2VQE - chains A and T of the 23 polymer chains in the assembly; structure by X-ray diffraction, 2.50 A resolution.

Chain A:
Molecule: 16S RRNA
From: Thermus thermophilus
Sequence (1522 nucleotides; numbered 0 to 1544 plus 19 insertion-coded residues; 42 numbers in that range are skipped by the numbering (no residue carries them; nothing is unmodelled there); the number before each row is that of its first residue; a row labelled like 190A-190L holds insertion residues (190A, then the next letters in order); numbering starts at 0):
     0 UUUGUUGGAGAGUUUGAUCCUGGCUCAGGGUGAACGCUGGCGGCGUGCCU
    50 AAGACAUGCAAGUCGUGCGGG
    73 CCGCGGGGUUUU
    88 ACUCCG
    95 UGGUC
   101 AGCGGCGGACGGGUGAGUAACGCGUGGGU
  129A G
   130 ACCUACCCGGAAGAGGGGGACAACCCGGGGAAACUCGGGCUAAUCCCCCA
   180 UGUGGACCCGC
190A-190L CCCUUGGGGUGU
   191 GUCCAAAGGGCUUU
   216 GCCCGCUUCCGGAUGGGCCCGCGUCCCAUCAGCUAGUUGGUGGGGUAAUG
   266 GCCCACCAAGGCGACGACGGGUAGCCGGUCUGAGAGGAUGGCCGGCCACA
   316 GGGGCACUGAGACACGGGCCCCACUCCUACGGGAGGCAGCAGUUAGGAAU
   366 CUUCCGCAAUGGGCGCAAGCCUGACGGAGCGACGCCGCUUGGAGGAAGAA
   416 GCCCUUCGGGGUGUAAACUCCUGAA
   442 CCCGGGACGAAACCCCCGACGA
   474 GGGGACUGACGGUACCGGG
   494 GUAAUAGCGCCGGCCAACUCCGUGCCAGCAGCCGCGGUAAUACGGAGGGC
   544 GCGAGCGUUACCCGGAUUCACUGGGCGUAAAGGGCGUGUAGGCGGCCUGG
   594 GGCGUCCCAUGUGAAAGACCACGGCUCAACCGUGGGGGAGCGUGGGAUAC
   644 GCUCAGGCUAGACGGUGGGAGAGGGUGGUGGAAUUCCCGGAGUAGCGGUG
   694 AAAUGCGCAGAUACCGGGAGGAACGCCGAUGGCGAAGGCAGCCACCUGGU
   744 CCACCCGUGACGCUGAGGCGCGAAAGCGUGGGGAGCAAACCGGAUUAGAU
   794 ACCCGGGUAGUCCACGCCCUAAACGAUGCGCGCUAGGUCUCUGGGUCU
   848 CCUGGGGGCCGAAGCUAACGCGUUAAGCGCGCCGCCUGGGGAGUACGGCC
   898 GCAAGGCUGAAACUCAAAGGAAUUGACGGGGGCCCGCACAAGCGGUGGAG
   948 CAUGUGGUUUAAUUCGAAGCAACGCGAAGAACCUUACCAGGCCUUGACAU
   998 GCUAGG
 1003A G
  1004 AACCCGGGUGAAAGCCUGGGGUGCCCC
1030A-1030D GCGA
  1031 GGGGAGCCCUAGCACAGGUGCUGCAUGGCCGUCGUCAGCUCGUGCCGUGA
  1081 GGUGUUGGGUUAAGUCCCGCAACGAGCGCAACCCCCGCCGUUAGUUGCCA
  1131 GCGGUUCGGCCGGGCACUCUAACGGGACUGCCCGCGAAA
  1171 GCGGGAGGAAGGAGGGGACGACGUCUGGUCAGCAUGGCCCUUACGGCCUG
  1221 GGCGACACACGUGCUACAAUGCCCACUACAAAGCGAUGCCACCCGGCAAC
  1271 GGGGAGCUAAUCGCAAAAAGGUGGGCCCAGUUCGGAUUGGGGUCUGCAAC
  1321 CCGACCCCAUGAAGCCGGAAUCGCUAGUAAUCGCGGAUCAG
 1361A C
  1362 CAUGCCGCGGUGAAUACGUUCCCGGGCCUUGUACACACCGCCCGUCACGC
  1412 CAUGGGAGCGGGCUCUACCCGAAGUCGCCGGG
  1446 AGCCUACGGG
  1459 CAGGCGCCGAGGGUAGGGCCCGUGACUGGGGCGAAGUCGUAACAAGGUAG
  1509 CUGUACCGGAAGGUGCGGCUGGAUCACCUCCUUUCU
Disordered / not traced: 0-4, 1535-1538
Ion coordination: Mg2+ site 1: U12, G21, G22; K+ site 1 near U14 (its only coordinating residue here); Mg2+ site 2 near G21 (its only coordinating residue here); Mg2+ site 3 near C48 (its only coordinating residue here); Mg2+ site 4: C48, G115; Mg2+ site 5 near A53 (its only coordinating residue here); Mg2+ site 6: C58, U387, G388; Mg2+ site 7: G61, U62, G105; Mg2+ site 8: G107, G326; Mg2+ site 9: A109, G331; Mg2+ site 10: G115, A116, G117, G289; Mg2+ site 11: A116, G117, G289; 49 more K+ sites not listed; 114 more Mg2+ sites not listed
Ligand contacts: paromomycin (PAR): G1405, U1406, C1407, A1408, C1409, G1489, C1490, G1491, A1492, A1493, G1494, U1495, C1496

Chain T:
Name: 30S ribosomal protein S20
From: Thermus thermophilus
UniProtKB: P62661 (RS20_THET2); residues 1-106 here = UniProt positions 1-106
Amino-acid sequence (106 residues; row label = number of the first residue in the row):
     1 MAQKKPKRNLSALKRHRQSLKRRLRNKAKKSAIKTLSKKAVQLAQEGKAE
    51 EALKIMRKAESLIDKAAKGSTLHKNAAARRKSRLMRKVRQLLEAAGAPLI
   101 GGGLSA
Disordered / not traced: 1-7

Chain A / chain T interface:
Contacting residue pairs (99; chain A residue first):
  G61(A) / Leu-10(T)  phosphate contact
  G102(A) / Arg-17(T)  salt bridge to the phosphate
  C103(A) / Lys-14(T)  phosphate contact
  C103(A) / Arg-17(T)  salt bridge to the phosphate
  G104(A) / Lys-14(T)  hydrogen bond to the base
  G104(A) / Gln-18(T)  hydrogen bond to the phosphate
  G104(A) / Lys-21(T)  salt bridge to the phosphate
  G105(A) / Gln-18(T)  phosphate contact
  G105(A) / Arg-22(T)  salt bridge to the phosphate
  C106(A) / Arg-15(T)  base contact
  G107(A) / Arg-15(T)  hydrogen bond to the base
  G108(A) / Arg-15(T)  base contact
  C131(A) / Asn-75(T)  phosphate contact
  C132(A) / Lys-74(T)  phosphate contact
  C132(A) / Asn-75(T)  hydrogen bond to the phosphate
  U133(A) / Lys-74(T)  phosphate contact
  C175(A) / Arg-25(T)  sugar contact
  C176(A) / Lys-29(T)  salt bridge to the phosphate
  C177(A) / Lys-65(T)  salt bridge to the phosphate
  C178(A) / Lys-65(T)  salt bridge to the phosphate
  A185(A) / Glu-60(T)  base contact
  A185(A) / Ala-78(T)  phosphate contact
  A185(A) / Lys-81(T)  hydrogen bond to the base
  C186(A) / Ala-78(T)  sugar contact
  C186(A) / Lys-81(T)  sugar contact
  C186(A) / Ser-82(T)  hydrogen bond to the phosphate
  C186(A) / Met-85(T)  hydrogen bond to the sugar
  C187(A) / Ser-82(T)  hydrogen bond to the phosphate
  C187(A) / Met-85(T)  sugar contact
  C187(A) / Arg-86(T)  sugar contact
  C187(A) / Arg-89(T)  hydrogen bond to the sugar
  C187(A) / Leu-104(T)  base contact
  C187(A) / Ser-105(T)  hydrogen bond to the base
  C188(A) / Arg-89(T)  hydrogen bond to the sugar
  C188(A) / Ser-105(T)  hydrogen bond to the base
  G190K(A) / Ser-105(T)  base contact
  U190L(A) / Ser-105(T)  hydrogen bond to the base
  U190L(A) / Ala-106(T)  hydrogen bond to the base
  G191(A) / Met-85(T)  base contact
  G191(A) / Gly-101(T)  hydrogen bond to the sugar
  G191(A) / Gly-102(T)  hydrogen bond to the sugar
  G191(A) / Gly-103(T)  hydrogen bond to the base
  G191(A) / Leu-104(T)  sugar contact
  G191(A) / Ser-105(T)  base contact
  U192(A) / Arg-57(T)  sugar contact
  U192(A) / Glu-60(T)  hydrogen bond to the sugar
  U192(A) / Gly-102(T)  sugar contact
  U192(A) / Gly-103(T)  sugar contact
  C193(A) / Arg-57(T)  salt bridge to the phosphate
  C193(A) / Glu-60(T)  hydrogen bond to the sugar
  C193(A) / Ser-61(T)  hydrogen bond to the phosphate
  C193(A) / Asp-64(T)  hydrogen bond to the sugar
  C194(A) / Ser-61(T)  hydrogen bond to the phosphate
  C194(A) / Asp-64(T)  sugar contact
  C194(A) / Lys-65(T)  phosphate contact
  C194(A) / Lys-68(T)  phosphate contact
  A195(A) / Lys-65(T)  phosphate contact
  A195(A) / Lys-68(T)  salt bridge to the phosphate
  A196(A) / Lys-68(T)  salt bridge to the phosphate
  G258(A) / Arg-86(T)  salt bridge to the phosphate
  G259(A) / Arg-83(T)  salt bridge to the phosphate
  G259(A) / Lys-87(T)  salt bridge to the phosphate
  G260(A) / Arg-83(T)  salt bridge to the phosphate
  U261(A) / Arg-79(T)  salt bridge to the phosphate
  U261(A) / Arg-80(T)  salt bridge to the phosphate
  U261(A) / Arg-83(T)  hydrogen bond to the base
  A262(A) / Lys-74(T)  sugar contact
  A262(A) / Asn-75(T)  hydrogen bond to the sugar
  A262(A) / Ala-76(T)  phosphate contact
  A262(A) / Arg-79(T)  salt bridge to the phosphate
  A263(A) / Arg-79(T)  salt bridge to the phosphate
  C322(A) / Arg-23(T)  sugar contact
  U323(A) / Ser-19(T)  sugar contact
  U323(A) / Arg-22(T)  phosphate contact
  U323(A) / Arg-23(T)  phosphate contact
  U323(A) / Asn-26(T)  hydrogen bond to the phosphate
  G324(A) / Arg-22(T)  salt bridge to the phosphate
  G324(A) / Asn-26(T)  hydrogen bond to the phosphate
  G324(A) / Ser-70(T)  hydrogen bond to the phosphate
  A325(A) / Ser-70(T)  hydrogen bond to the phosphate
  G332(A) / Leu-10(T)  phosphate contact
  G333(A) / His-16(T)  hydrogen bond to the sugar
  U1436(A) / Arg-23(T)  salt bridge to the phosphate
  G1438(A) / Lys-34(T)  salt bridge to the phosphate
  C1439(A) / Lys-38(T)  salt bridge to the phosphate
  G1453(A) / Leu-36(T)  sugar contact
  G1453(A) / Lys-39(T)  hydrogen bond to the phosphate
  G1453(A) / Lys-58(T)  sugar contact
  G1454(A) / Thr-35(T)  sugar contact
  G1454(A) / Leu-36(T)  sugar contact
  G1454(A) / Lys-39(T)  salt bridge to the phosphate
  G1455(A) / Ala-28(T)  phosphate contact
  G1455(A) / Ser-31(T)  phosphate contact
  G1455(A) / Ala-32(T)  phosphate contact
  G1455(A) / Thr-35(T)  hydrogen bond to the phosphate
  C1459(A) / Lys-27(T)  phosphate contact
  C1459(A) / Ala-28(T)  phosphate contact
  C1459(A) / Ser-31(T)  hydrogen bond to the phosphate
  A1460(A) / Lys-27(T)  salt bridge to the phosphate
Other interface residues (no listed pair), chain A (53 interface residues in all): A60, C174, G184, U223, A349, C1437
Other interface residues (no listed pair), chain T (51 interface residues in all): Arg-8, Leu-24

In short:
53 residues of chain A and 51 residues of chain T are in contact; the contacts include 32 hydrogen bonds and
24 salt bridges. Polar pairs include G104(A)/Lys-14(T), G107(A)/Arg-15(T) and A185(A)/Lys-81(T). Ligands of
chain A: paromomycin.
Chain A is 16S RRNA and chain T is 30S ribosomal protein S20, both from Thermus thermophilus; the structure,
Modified uridines with C5-methylene substituents at the first position of the tRNA anticodon stabilize U-G
wobble ..., was determined by X-ray diffraction (same publication as 2VQF).
